Entry 8IW1 (electron microscopy, 3.40 A resolution); this record covers chains B and S of the 5 polymer chains in the assembly.

[Chain B]
Name: Guanine nucleotide-binding protein G(I)/G(S)/G(T) subunit beta-1
From: Homo sapiens
UniProtKB: P62873 (GBB1_HUMAN); residues 2-340 here = UniProt positions 2-340
Chain sequence (377 residues; numbered -10 to 366; the number before each row is that of its first residue; numbers below 1 keep their minus sign (Met-10 is residue -10)):
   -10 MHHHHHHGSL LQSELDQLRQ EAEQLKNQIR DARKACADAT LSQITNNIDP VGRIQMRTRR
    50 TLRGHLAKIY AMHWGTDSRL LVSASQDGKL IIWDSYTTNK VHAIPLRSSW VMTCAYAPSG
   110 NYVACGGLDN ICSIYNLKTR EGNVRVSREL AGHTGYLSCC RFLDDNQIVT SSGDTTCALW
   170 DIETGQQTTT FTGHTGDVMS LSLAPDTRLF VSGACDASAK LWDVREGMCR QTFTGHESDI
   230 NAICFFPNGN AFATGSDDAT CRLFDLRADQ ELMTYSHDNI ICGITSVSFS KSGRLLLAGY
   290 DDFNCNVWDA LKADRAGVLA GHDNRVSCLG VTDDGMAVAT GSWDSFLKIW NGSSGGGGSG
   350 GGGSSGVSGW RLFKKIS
Unresolved in the structure: -10 to 7, 341-366
Differences from the reference sequence: initiating methionine (-10); expression tag (-9 to 1, 341-366)
UniProt features mapped onto this chain:
  - modified residue: Ser2 (N-acetylserine), His266 (Phosphohistidine)
  - natural variant: Leu30 (L30F: In MRD42; uncertain significance), Arg52 (R52G: In MRD42), Gly64 (G64V: In MRD42), Asp76 (D76E: In MRD42; D76G: In MRD42), Gly77 (G77S: In MRD42), Lys78 (K78R: In MRD42), Ile80 (I80N: In MRD42; I80T: In MRD42), His91 (H91R: In MRD42; uncertain significance), Ala92 (A92T: In MRD42), Pro94 (P94S: In MRD42), Leu95 (L95P: In MRD42), Arg96 (R96L: In MRD42), 5 further natural variant entries in UniProt

[Chain S]
Name: scFv16
From: synthetic construct
Notes: antibody fragment or engineered binder
Chain sequence (285 residues; row label = number of the first residue in the row; note: 13 numbers in that range are skipped by the numbering (no residue carries them; nothing is unmodelled there); a row labelled like 121A-121N holds insertion residues (121A, then the next letters in order); numbers below 1 keep their minus sign (Met-36 is residue -36)):
   -36 MLLVNQSHQG FNKEHTSKMV SAIVLYVLLA AAAHSAFAVQ LVESGGGLVQ PGGSRKLSCS
    24 ASGFAFSSFG MHWVRQAPEK GLEWVAYISS GSGTIYYADT VKGRFTISRD DPKNTLFLQM
    84 TSLRSEDTAM YYCVRSIYYY GSSPFDFWGQ GTTLTVSA
121A-121N GGGGSGGGGSGGGG
   135 SADIVMTQAT SSVPVTPGES VSISCRSSKS LLHSNGNTYL YWFLQRPGQS PQLLIYRMSN
   195 LASGVPDRFS GSGSGTAFTL TISRLEAEDV GVYYCMQHLE YPLTFGAGTK LEL
Unresolved in the structure: -36 to 1, 121A-121N
Disulfide bonds: Cys22-Cys96

[Interface between chain B and chain S]
Residue-residue contacts (6; chain B residue first):
  Arg68(B) - Tyr103(S)
  Leu69(B) - Tyr103(S)  hydrophobic
  Asp83(B) - Tyr103(S)
  Val90(B) - Tyr102(S)  hydrophobic
  Glu130(B) - Gly26(S)
  Glu130(B) - Phe27(S)
Other interface residues (no listed pair), chain B (9 interface residues in all): Asp66, His91, Arg129, Gly131
Other interface residues (no listed pair), chain S (11 interface residues in all): Val2, Ala28, Ser31, Phe32, Arg98, Ile100, Ser197

[In short]
The interface between chain B and chain S involves 9 residues on one side and 11 on the other.
Chain B is Guanine nucleotide-binding protein G(I)/G(S)/G(T) subunit beta-1 (Homo sapiens) and chain S is
scFv16 (synthetic construct); the structure, Cryo-EM structure of the PEA-bound mTAAR9-Golf complex, was
determined by electron microscopy (same publication as 8ITF, 8IW4, 8IW7 and 8IW9).
